PDB entry 9K10 | electron microscopy, 3.60 A resolution | chains X and A of the 36 polymer chains in the assembly

Chain X:
Name: 50S ribosomal protein L27
From: Mycolicibacterium smegmatis MC2 155
UniProt: A0R150 (RL27_MYCS2); residue numbers follow UniProt; this construct covers 1-88
Sequence (88 residues; each row starts with the number of its first residue):
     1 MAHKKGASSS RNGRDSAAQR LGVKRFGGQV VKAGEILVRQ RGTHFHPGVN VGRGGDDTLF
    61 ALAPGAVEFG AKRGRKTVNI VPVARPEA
Not modelled in the structure: 1-7, 87-88

Chain A:
Molecule: 23S ribosomal RNA
From: Mycolicibacterium smegmatis MC2 155
Sequence (3127 nucleotides; each row starts with the number of its first residue; numbers below 1 keep their minus sign (U-2 is residue -2)):
    -2 UUGUAAGUGU UUAAGGGCGC AUGGUGGAUG CCUUGGCACU GGGAGCCGAU GAAGGACGUA
    58 GGAGGCUGCG AUAAGCCUCG GGGAGCUGUC AACCGAGCGU UGAUCCGAGG AUGUCCGAAU
   118 GGGGAAACCC GGCACGAGUG AUGUCGUGUC ACCAGGCGCU GAAUAUAUAG GCGUCUGGGG
   178 GGAACGCGGG GAAGUGAAAC AUCUCAGUAC CCGUAGGAAG AGAAAACAAA AUGUGAUUCC
   238 GUGAGUAGUG GCGAGCGAAA GCGGAGGAUG GCUAAACCGU AUGCAUGUGA UACCGGGUAG
   298 GGGUUGUGUG UGCGGGGUUG UGGGACCUAU CUUUCCGGCU CUACCUGGCU GGAGGGCAGU
   358 GAGAAAAUGU UGUGGUUAGC GGAAAUGGCU UGGGAUGGCC UGCCGUAGAC GGUGAGAGCC
   418 CGGUACGUGA AAACCCGACG UCUGUCUUGA UGGUGUUCCC GAGUAGCAGC GGGCCCGUGG
   478 AAUCUGCUGU GAAUCUGCCG GGACCACCCG GUAAGCCUGA AUACUUCCCA GUGACCGAUA
   538 GCGGAUUAGU ACCGUGAGGG AAUGGUGAAA AGUACCCCGG GAGGGGAGUG AAAGAGUACC
   598 UGAAACCGUG CGCUUACAAU CCGUCAGAGC CCUCGACGUG UCGUGGGGUG AUGGCGUGCC
   658 UUUUGAAGAA UGAGCCUGCG AGUCAGGGAC AUGUCGCGAG GUUAACCCGG GUGGGGUAGC
   718 CGCAGCGAAA GCGAGUCUGA AUAGGGCGUA UCCACACAAG AGUGUGUGGU GUAGUGGUGU
   778 GUUCUGGACC CGAAGCGGAG UGAUCUACCC AUGGCCAGGG UGAAGCGCGG GUAAGACCGC
   838 GUGGAGGCCC GAACCCACUU AGGUUGAAGA CUGAGGGGAU GAGCUGUGGG UAGGGGUGAA
   898 AGGCCAAUCA AACUCCGUGA UAGCUGGUUC UCCCCGAAAU GCAUUUAGGU GCAGCGUCGC
   958 AUGUUUCUUG CCGGAGGUAG AGCUACUGGA UGGCCGAUGG GCCCCACAGG GUUACUGACG
  1018 UCAGCCAAAC UCCGAAUGCC GGUAAGUCCA AGAGUGCGGC AGUGAGACGG CGGGGGAUAA
  1078 GCUCCGUGCG UCGAGAGGGA AACAGCCCAG AUCGCCGGCU AAGGCCCCUA AGCGUGUGCU
  1138 AAGUGGAAAA GGAUGUGCAG UCGCGAAGAC AACCAGGAGG UUGGCUUAGA AGCAGCCACC
  1198 CUUGAAAGAG UGCGUAAUAG CUCACUGGUC AAGUGAUUGU GCGCCGAUAA UGUAGCGGGG
  1258 CUCAAGCACA CCGCCGAAGC CGCGGCAGCC AACGUGUUGG CUGGGUAGGG GAGCGUCCUG
  1318 CAUCCGGUGA AGCCGCCGAG UGAUCGAGUG GUGGAGGGUG UGGGAGUGAG AAUGCAGGCA
  1378 UGAGUAGCGA UUAGGCAAGU GAGAACCUUG CCCGCCGAAA GACCAAGGGU UCCUGGGCCA
  1438 GGCCAGUCCG CCCAGGGUGA GUCGGGACCU AAGGCGAGGC CGACAGGCGU AGUCGAUGGA
  1498 CAACGGGUUG AUAUUCCCGU ACCCGUGUAU GUGCGUCCAU GAUGAAUCAG CGGUACUAAC
  1558 CAUCCAAAAC CACCGUGACC GCACCUUUCG GGGUGUGGCG UUGGUGGGGC UGCAUGGGAC
  1618 CUUCGUUGGU AGUAGUCAAG CGAUGGGGUG ACGCAGGAAG GUAGCCGUAC CGGUCAGUGG
  1678 UAAUACCGGG GUAAGCCUGU AGGGAGUCAG AUAGGUAAAU CCGUCUGGCA UAUAUCCUGA
  1738 GAGGUGAUGC AUAGCCGAGU GAGGCGAAUU CGGUGAUCCU AUGCUGCCGA GAAAAGCCUC
  1798 UAGCGAGGAC AUACACGGCC CGUACCCCAA ACCAACACAG GUGGUCAGGU AGAGAAUACU
  1858 AAGGCGUACG AGUGAACUAU GGUUAAGGAA CUCGGCAAAA UGCCCCCGUA ACUUCGGGAG
  1918 AAGGGGGACC CACAUGGCGU GUAAGCCUUU ACGGCCCAAG CGUGAGUGGG UGGCACAAAC
  1978 CAGUGAGAAG CGACUGUUUA CUAAAAACAC AGGUCCGUGC GAAGUCGCAA GACGAUGUAU
  2038 ACGGACUGAC GCCUGCCCGG UGCUGGAAGG UUAAGAGGAC CCGUUAACUC CCUUUGGGGG
  2098 UGAAGCGGAG AAUUUAAGCC CCAGUAAACG GCGGUGGUAA CUAUAACCAU CCUAAGGUAG
  2158 CGAAAUUCCU UGUCGGGUAA GUUCCGACCU GCACGAAUGG CGUAACGACU UCUCAACUGU
  2218 CUCAACCAUA GACUCGGCGA AAUUGCACUA CGAGUAAAGA UGCUCGUUAC GCGCGGCAGG
  2278 ACGAAAAGAC CCCGGGACCU UCACUACAAC UUGGUAUUGG UGCUCGAUAC GGUUUGUGUA
  2338 GGAUAGGUGG GAGACUGUGA AGCUCACACG CCAGUGUGGG UGGAGUCGUU GUUGAAAUAC
  2398 CACUCUGAUC GUAUUGGGCC UCUAACCUCG GACCGUAUAU CCGGUUCAGG GACAGUGCCU
  2458 GGUGGGUAGU UUAACUGGGG CGGUUGCCUC CUAAAAUGUA ACGGAGGCGC CCAAAGGUUC
  2518 CCUCAACCUG GACGGCAAUC AGGUGUUGAG UGUAAGUGCA CAAGGGAGCU UGACUGCGAG
  2578 ACGGACAUGU CGAGCAGGGA CGAAAGUCGG GACUAGUGAU CCGGCACCUC UGAGUGGAAG
  2638 GGGUGUCGCU CAACGGAUAA AAGGUACCCC GGGGAUAACA GGCUGAUCUU CCCCAAGAGU
  2698 CCAUAUCGAC GGGAUGGUUU GGCACCUCGA UGUCGGCUCG UCGCAUCCUG GGGCUGGAGC
  2758 AGGUCCCAAG GGUUGGGCUG UUCGCCCAUU AAAGCGGCAC GCGAGCUGGG UUUAGAACGU
  2818 CGUGAGACAG UUCGGUCUCU AUCCGCCGCG CGCGUCAGAA GCUUGAGGAA ACCUGUCCCU
  2878 AGUACGAGAG GACCGGGACG GACGAACCUC UGGUAUACCA GUUGUCCCAC CAGGGGCACG
  2938 GCUGGAUAGC CACGUUCGGA CAGGAUAACC GCUGAAAGCA UCUAAGCGGG AAACCUCUUC
  2998 CAAGACCAGG CUUCUCACCC UCUAGGAGGG AUAAGGCCCC CCGCAGACCA CGGGAUUGAU
  3058 AGACCAGACC UGGAAGCCUA GUAAUAGGUG CAGGGAACUG GCACUAACCG GCCGAAAACU
  3118 UACAACA
Not modelled in the structure: -2 to 1, 1562-1609, 2136-2144, 3121-3124
Bound ions: Mg2+ site 1 near G13 (its only coordinating residue here); Mg2+ site 2: C28, G1354; Mg2+ site 3: C43, G214; Mg2+ site 4 near U56 (its only coordinating residue here); Mg2+ site 5 near U69 (its only coordinating residue here); Mg2+ site 6 near U117 (its only coordinating residue here); Mg2+ site 7: A159, U163, A164; Mg2+ site 8: G191, U2467; Mg2+ site 9 near G191 (its only coordinating residue here); Mg2+ site 10: A194, A196, C197; Mg2+ site 11 near G204 (its only coordinating residue here); Mg2+ site 12 near G217 (its only coordinating residue here); 244 more Mg2+ sites not listed

Interface between chain X and chain A:
Pairs across the interface (90; chain X residue first):
  Ser8(X) - G2479(A)  base contact
  Ser9(X) - G2479(A)  base contact
  Ser10(X) - G2501(A)  phosphate contact
  Arg11(X) - G2480(A)  hydrogen bond to the phosphate
  Arg11(X) - U2481(A)  salt bridge to the phosphate
  Asn12(X) - G2501(A)  hydrogen bond to the phosphate
  Asn12(X) - A2502(A)  hydrogen bond to the phosphate
  Arg14(X) - C2485(A)  base contact
  Arg14(X) - U2486(A)  base contact
  Arg14(X) - A2502(A)  hydrogen bond to the base
  Arg14(X) - G2503(A)  hydrogen bond to the base
  Arg14(X) - G2504(A)  base contact
  Asp15(X) - U2486(A)  base contact
  Asp15(X) - C2487(A)  hydrogen bond to the base
  Ser16(X) - C2485(A)  base contact
  Ser16(X) - U2486(A)  hydrogen bond to the phosphate
  Ala17(X) - C2485(A)  hydrogen bond to the phosphate
  Ala17(X) - U2486(A)  phosphate contact
  Ala18(X) - G2495(A)  phosphate contact
  Ala18(X) - U2496(A)  phosphate contact
  Gln19(X) - C2485(A)  phosphate contact
  Gln19(X) - U2486(A)  hydrogen bond to the phosphate
  Gln19(X) - G2495(A)  phosphate contact
  Arg20(X) - U2494(A)  phosphate contact
  Arg20(X) - G2495(A)  hydrogen bond to the phosphate
  Arg20(X) - G2580(A)  hydrogen bond to the phosphate
  Arg20(X) - G2581(A)  salt bridge to the phosphate
  Leu21(X) - U2494(A)  sugar contact
  Lys24(X) - C2579(A)  phosphate contact
  Lys24(X) - G2580(A)  salt bridge to the phosphate
  Arg25(X) - A2578(A)  phosphate contact
  Arg25(X) - C2579(A)  salt bridge to the phosphate
  Phe26(X) - G970(A)  base contact
  Phe26(X) - G971(A)  base contact
  Phe26(X) - C1037(A)  sugar contact
  Gly27(X) - G970(A)  hydrogen bond to the base
  Gly27(X) - G971(A)  hydrogen bond to the sugar
  Gln29(X) - C1037(A)  hydrogen bond to the sugar
  Gln29(X) - G1038(A)  sugar contact
  Val31(X) - G759(A)  base contact
  Lys32(X) - G759(A)  base contact
  Lys32(X) - G2577(A)  phosphate contact
  Lys32(X) - A2578(A)  salt bridge to the phosphate
  Ala33(X) - A758(A)  base contact
  Ala33(X) - G759(A)  hydrogen bond to the base
  Ala33(X) - A2576(A)  base contact
  Ala33(X) - G2577(A)  hydrogen bond to the sugar
  Gly34(X) - A2576(A)  base contact
  Gly34(X) - G2577(A)  hydrogen bond to the base
  Glu35(X) - G2577(A)  sugar contact
  Glu35(X) - A2578(A)  sugar contact
  Ile36(X) - A2578(A)  hydrogen bond to the sugar
  Ile36(X) - C2579(A)  sugar contact
  Arg39(X) - C2579(A)  hydrogen bond to the sugar
  Arg39(X) - U2587(A)  hydrogen bond to the base
  Arg39(X) - C2588(A)  sugar contact
  Arg41(X) - G2553(A)  base contact
  Arg41(X) - U2554(A)  base contact
  Arg41(X) - C2610(A)  hydrogen bond to the sugar
  Arg41(X) - U2611(A)  hydrogen bond to the sugar
  Gly42(X) - U2554(A)  hydrogen bond to the base
  Thr43(X) - G2555(A)  hydrogen bond to the sugar
  Thr43(X) - C2556(A)  phosphate contact
  Thr43(X) - A2560(A)  hydrogen bond to the base
  His44(X) - G973(A)  phosphate contact
  His44(X) - G2555(A)  salt bridge to the phosphate
  Phe45(X) - A972(A)  phosphate contact
  His46(X) - C2556(A)  salt bridge to the phosphate
  Gly54(X) - C2588(A)  phosphate contact
  Gly54(X) - G2589(A)  phosphate contact
  Gly55(X) - C2588(A)  hydrogen bond to the phosphate
  Gly55(X) - G2589(A)  hydrogen bond to the phosphate
  Gly55(X) - C2610(A)  sugar contact
  Asp56(X) - U2587(A)  sugar contact
  Asp56(X) - C2588(A)  sugar contact
  Asp56(X) - C2610(A)  sugar contact
  Asp57(X) - C2610(A)  sugar contact
  Thr58(X) - C2588(A)  hydrogen bond to the sugar
  Phe60(X) - G2589(A)  sugar contact
  Phe60(X) - A2590(A)  sugar contact
  Leu62(X) - A758(A)  hydrogen bond to the base
  Pro64(X) - A758(A)  base contact
  Pro64(X) - G759(A)  base contact
  Phe69(X) - G971(A)  sugar contact
  Phe69(X) - A972(A)  sugar contact
  Arg73(X) - C2558(A)  base contact
  Arg75(X) - A2557(A)  salt bridge to the phosphate
  Arg75(X) - C2558(A)  hydrogen bond to the base
  Lys76(X) - A972(A)  salt bridge to the phosphate
  Arg85(X) - G757(A)  hydrogen bond to the sugar
Also at the interface, not in a pair above, chain X (48 interface residues in all): Val23, Gly28, Arg53, Ala63
Also at the interface, not in a pair above, chain A (44 interface residues in all): C2484, C2488, A2609

Summary:
48 residues of chain X and 44 residues of chain A are in contact; the contacts include 31 hydrogen bonds and 9
salt bridges. Among the polar pairs are Arg14(X)-A2502(A), Arg14(X)-G2503(A) and Asp15(X)-C2487(A). The Mg2+
site 2 is built by C28(A) and G1354(A).
Here chain X is 50S ribosomal protein L27 and chain A is 23S ribosomal RNA, both from Mycolicibacterium
smegmatis MC2 155. Entry 9K10 (EF-G2 bound 50S ribosome subunit complex of M. smegmatis) was determined by
electron microscopy together with 9K0Z from the same study.
